PDB entry 8ADL | electron microscopy, 2.95 A resolution | chains C and A of the 22 polymer chains in the assembly

Chain C:
Molecule: Maintenance of telomere capping protein 5
Source organism: Saccharomyces cerevisiae
UniProt: Q03897 (WDR59_YEAST); residue numbers follow UniProt; this construct covers 1-1148
Chain sequence (1148 residues; row label = number of the first residue in the row):
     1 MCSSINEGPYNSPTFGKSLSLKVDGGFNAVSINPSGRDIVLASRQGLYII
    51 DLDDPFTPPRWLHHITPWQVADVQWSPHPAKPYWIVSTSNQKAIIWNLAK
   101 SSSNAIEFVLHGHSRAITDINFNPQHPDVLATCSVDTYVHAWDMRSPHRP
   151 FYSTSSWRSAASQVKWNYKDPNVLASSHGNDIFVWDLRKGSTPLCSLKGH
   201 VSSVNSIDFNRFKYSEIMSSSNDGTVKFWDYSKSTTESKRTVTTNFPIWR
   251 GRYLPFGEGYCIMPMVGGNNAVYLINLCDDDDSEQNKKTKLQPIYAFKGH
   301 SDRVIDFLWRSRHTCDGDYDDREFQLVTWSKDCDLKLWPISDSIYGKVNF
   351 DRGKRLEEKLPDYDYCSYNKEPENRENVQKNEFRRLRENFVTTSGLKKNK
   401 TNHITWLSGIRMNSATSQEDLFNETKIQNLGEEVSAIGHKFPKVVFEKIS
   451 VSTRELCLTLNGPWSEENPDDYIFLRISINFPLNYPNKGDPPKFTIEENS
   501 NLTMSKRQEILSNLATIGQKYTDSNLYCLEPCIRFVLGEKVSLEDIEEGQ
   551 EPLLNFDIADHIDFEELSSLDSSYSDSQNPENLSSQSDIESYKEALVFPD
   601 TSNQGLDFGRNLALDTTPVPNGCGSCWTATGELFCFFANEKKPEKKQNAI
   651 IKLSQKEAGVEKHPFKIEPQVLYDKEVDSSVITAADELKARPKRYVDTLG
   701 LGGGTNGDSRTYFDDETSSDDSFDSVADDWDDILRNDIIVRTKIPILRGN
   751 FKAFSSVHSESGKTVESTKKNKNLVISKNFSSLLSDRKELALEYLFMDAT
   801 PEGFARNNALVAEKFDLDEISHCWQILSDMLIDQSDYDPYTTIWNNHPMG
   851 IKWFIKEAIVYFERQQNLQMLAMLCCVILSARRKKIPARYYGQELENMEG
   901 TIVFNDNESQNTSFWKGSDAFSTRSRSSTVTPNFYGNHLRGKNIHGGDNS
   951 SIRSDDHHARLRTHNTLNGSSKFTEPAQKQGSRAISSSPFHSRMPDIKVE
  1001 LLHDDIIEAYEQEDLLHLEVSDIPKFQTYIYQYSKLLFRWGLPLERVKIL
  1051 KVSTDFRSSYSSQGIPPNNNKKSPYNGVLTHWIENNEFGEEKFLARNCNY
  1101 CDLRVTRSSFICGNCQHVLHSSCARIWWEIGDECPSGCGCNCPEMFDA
Unresolved in the structure: 1-7, 281-285, 375-382, 397-399, 414-426, 540-615, 640-771, 884-993, 1062-1072, 1148
Curated features (UniProtKB/Swiss-Prot):
  - modified residue: S759 (Phosphoserine)
Bound ions: Zn2+ site 1: C1098, C1101, H1120, C1123; Zn2+ site 2: C1112, C1115, C1140, C1142; Zn2+ site 3: C1115, H1117, C1134, C1138

Chain A:
Molecule: Restriction of telomere capping protein 1
Source organism: Saccharomyces cerevisiae
UniProt: Q08281 (RTC1_YEAST); residue numbers follow UniProt; this construct covers 1-1341
Chain sequence (1341 residues; numbered 1 to 1341; the number before each row is that of its first residue):
     1 MSLSPHVENASIPKGSTPIPKNRNVSSIGKGEFLGSSSSNNSSFRMNHYS
    51 NSGQPSVLDSIRRPNLTPTFSYSNGVYMPESHRTSSFNDSYLPYDKNPYA
   101 KTTGSMSNKSNMKIKTKKNAINTNTRKSSGLIYTTKVDKELSSIDKVNDP
   151 NINGLVCAGKTHLGLYKFSPSDRSIKCVHDFITPNSNTSTRGTTSLLPKL
   201 SKRTRQNKFSTIADVKTGFNNYKNCIAVCNNSTAISIYDLNKSSSIDNPL
   251 ITSLCEHTRSINSFDFNMVESNLIISGGQDSCVKIWDLRSNKSKSSNRSD
   301 ISINTASDSIRDVKWMPGYNFASKNDQGSSTYGNLKSGYKFASIHDSGYL
   351 LKFDLRQPAQYEKKLNAHTGPGLCLNWHPNQEYIATGGRDGKCCLWFVGD
   401 NANAAENTVLNYGNSPSLHAPNTSLNNSGSLAFPKLTINTGYPVTKLKFK
   451 PAYSSNIYNSLLGISSMGDEAEVRIYSLARKYIPKHVLLSETPSLGLVWW
   501 DENLIFNIDKGTRINGWDINKEPTVLENLSKNTTTWRDLDGNGLLSVDQE
   551 IGSYEVVEPELQPTSSTTCKKHPGTIKNPKNGNPENQGIIGGIKKGFSHT
   601 GLTSFTPERPPTLKAGPTFSTKSLTLASGASSFNSSSASLTSLTPQTENR
   651 EEIAIEPPCIITLDIPQIFNNIRLTKIAHSRKKNVISESSSMKNSPVEKF
   701 KYLARQLKFSYIREHNVSDSADTAYKNDIENIDVVKNATETHGDNTTTTN
   751 NNDDGDDDDDDDDDDKIIESHLLKKYNFPENNTWATLMNEKVNNKKSKRN
   801 SSSSREFDEKDVRSSISSISASRQSHDRARKIDKNVEAELQEKIQTLVDL
   851 ISIATHNASVYLSIDDLTNFKIWILIRDSLLWDLKWMTSSQISSDNASNM
   901 DANESSDFEAGENLKTGKEFPEEDGAGTSGAESLVEERPQAFRANSDEPS
   951 DAEKKPVSKLKEQLKNTEIIPYAQPNEDSDEVLTKLKELQNQRLESRTKM
  1001 GETVSDDVIIEEDEHEHQEEEQPHDSPTKSAQFHASPIAKSIPILQKREH
  1051 RKSFIDTFMLHSPNGYNGDTDIGNEDDNISPRFTYNSVSPRSKVSSLQSY
  1101 ATTTSQLETFKKLSSHTAPIIGSPRHAPSRPDSIGREQLSSSLTKKLAKC
  1151 KKIIADPPWDTKKLIKQLYNQATETGNVVLTVNILFLFQTIYQITEIDIA
  1201 KDAIAHFLLLLHRYELFGIAADVLKYCPFEDIMGSEGDQSSIRLFCERCG
  1251 ELITNESSKEKLRAEAQQTGNKKIMDKFGYWYCDSCKKKNTSCVLCERPL
  1301 KKLTMVILPCGHEGHFQCIQEWFLDENEQECPGGCPGVAFI
Unresolved in the structure: 1-127, 159-160, 183-210, 291-297, 323-336, 400-432, 557-653, 680-693, 713-835, 891-1153
Curated features (UniProtKB/Swiss-Prot):
  - zinc finger: C1293 to C1335 (RING-type)
  - modified residue (Phosphoserine): S1036, S1080, S1087, S1089, S1123, S1133
Bound ions: Zn2+ site 1: C1246, C1249, C1283, C1286; Zn2+ site 2: C1293, C1296, H1315, C1318; Zn2+ site 3: C1310, H1312, C1331, C1335

Chain C / chain A interface:
Contacting residue pairs (59):
  D818(C) with W882(A); K885(A), salt bridge
  E819(C) with W882(A); W1159(A), hydrogen bond
  H822(C) with D878(A); W882(A); W1159(A)
  C823(C) with W1159(A), hydrophobic
  I826(C) with L875(A)
  D829(C) with K871(A); I874(A); L875(A); D878(A)
  M830(C) with K871(A), hydrogen bond (backbone-side chain); L875(A), hydrophobic
  I832(C) with L867(A); K871(A), hydrogen bond (backbone-side chain)
  D833(C) with L867(A)
  Q834(C) with L867(A)
  D838(C) with L867(A)
  Y840(C) with T868(A)
  T841(C) with L867(A); T868(A)
  W844(C) with T868(A); K871(A); I872(A); Q1171(A), hydrogen bond
  N845(C) with K871(A), hydrogen bond
  H847(C) with Q1171(A)
  M849(C) with Q1167(A); N1170(A); Q1171(A)
  G850(C) with Q1171(A)
  W853(C) with P1158(A); L1164(A), hydrophobic; Q1167(A)
  F854(C) with P1158(A), hydrophobic; W1159(A), hydrophobic
  E857(C) with P1158(A); K1163(A), salt bridge
  A858(C) with P1158(A)
  Y861(C) with P1157(A), hydrophobic; W1159(A), hydrophobic
  F862(C) with W1159(A), hydrophobic
  R864(C) with I1154(A); A1155(A), hydrogen bond (side chain-backbone)
  P995(C) with D548(A)
  I997(C) with I661(A), hydrophobic; L663(A), hydrophobic
  V999(C) with I668(A), hydrophobic; F669(A), hydrophobic
  L1001(C) with F669(A), hydrophobic; I672(A), hydrophobic
  D1004(C) with R673(A), salt bridge
  I1006(C) with R673(A)
  I1007(C) with R673(A); K676(A); I677(A), hydrophobic
  Y1010(C) with I677(A), hydrophobic
Interface residues without a listed pair, chain C (34 interface residues in all): Q825
Interface residues without a listed pair, chain A (34 interface residues in all): C659, D866, S879, W886, E1174, T1175

Summary:
The chain C/chain A interface involves 34 residues from each chain, with 6 hydrogen bonds and 3 salt bridges.
Polar contacts include D818(C)-K885(A), E857(C)-K1163(A) and D1004(C)-R673(A). C1098(C), C1101(C), H1120(C)
and C1123(C) form the Zn2+ site 1. C1112(C), C1115(C), C1140(C) and C1142(C) coordinate Zn2+ site 2.
Chain C is Maintenance of telomere capping protein 5 and chain A is Restriction of telomere capping protein 1,
both from Saccharomyces cerevisiae; the structure, Cryo-EM structure of the SEA complex, was determined by
electron microscopy (same publication as 8AE6).
